4X1C - chains B and C of the 6 polymer chains in the assembly; structure by X-ray diffraction, 1.70 A resolution.

Chain B:
Molecule: 2-hydroxymuconate tautomerase
From: Pseudomonas putida
Notes: EC 5.3.2.6
Reference sequence: Q01468 (4OT1_PSEPU); residues 1-62 here correspond to UniProt positions 2-63 (UniProt number = residue number + 1)
Chain sequence (62 residues; row label = number of the first residue in the row):
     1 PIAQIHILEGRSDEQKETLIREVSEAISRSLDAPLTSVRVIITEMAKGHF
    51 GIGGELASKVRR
Not modelled in the structure: 57-62
Modified residues: Pro1 (1-ethenyl-L-proline; N80)
Residues lining bound ligands: cobalt hexammine(III) (NCO): Arg21, Glu22, Glu25

Chain C:
Molecule: 2-hydroxymuconate tautomerase
From: Pseudomonas putida
Notes: EC 5.3.2.6
Reference sequence: Q01468 (4OT1_PSEPU); residues 1-62 here correspond to UniProt positions 2-63 (UniProt number = residue number + 1)
Chain sequence (62 residues; numbered 1 to 62; the number before each row is that of its first residue):
     1 PIAQIHILEGRSDEQKETLIREVSEAISRSLDAPLTSVRVIITEMAKGHF
    51 GIGGELASKVRR
Not modelled in the structure: 59-62
Curated features (UniProtKB/Swiss-Prot):
  - active site: Pro1 (Proton acceptor)

Interface between chain B and chain C:
Pairs across the interface (30):
  Pro1(B) - His6(C)
  Ile2(B) - Gln4(C)
  Ile2(B) - Ile5(C)
  Ile2(B) - His6(C)  hydrogen bond (backbone-backbone)
  Ala3(B) - Gln4(C)
  Gln4(B) - Ile2(C)
  Gln4(B) - Ala3(C)
  Gln4(B) - Gln4(C)  hydrogen bond (backbone-backbone)
  Ile5(B) - Ile2(C)
  His6(B) - Pro1(C)
  His6(B) - Ile2(C)  hydrogen bond (backbone-backbone)
  Ile7(B) - Leu31(C)  hydrophobic
  Thr18(B) - Ser30(C)
  Leu19(B) - Ile27(C)  hydrophobic
  Leu19(B) - Ser30(C)
  Glu22(B) - Ala26(C)
  Glu22(B) - Arg29(C)  salt bridge
  Glu22(B) - Ser30(C)
  Val23(B) - Ala26(C)
  Val23(B) - Ile27(C)  hydrophobic
  Ala26(B) - Glu22(C)
  Ile27(B) - Leu19(C)  hydrophobic
  Ile27(B) - Val23(C)  hydrophobic
  Arg29(B) - Glu22(C)  salt bridge
  Ser30(B) - Thr18(C)
  Ser30(B) - Leu19(C)
  Ser30(B) - Glu22(C)
  Leu31(B) - Ile7(C)  hydrophobic
  Leu31(B) - Leu19(C)  hydrophobic
  Phe50(B) - Ile2(C)  hydrophobic
Also at the interface, not in a pair above, chain B (19 interface residues in all): Arg11, Gln15
Also at the interface, not in a pair above, chain C (21 interface residues in all): Arg11, Gln15, Asp32, Met45, Phe50

Summary:
Chain B and chain C form an interface of 19 and 21 residues respectively, with 3 hydrogen bonds and 2 salt
bridges. Among the polar pairs are Glu22(B)-Arg29(C), Arg29(B)-Glu22(C) and Ile2(B)-His6(C). Bound to chain B:
cobalt hexammine(III).
Chain B is 2-hydroxymuconate tautomerase and chain C is 2-hydroxymuconate tautomerase, both from Pseudomonas
putida; the structure, Crystal structure of 4-OT from Pseudomonas putida mt-2 with an enamine adduct on the
N-terminal proline ..., was determined by X-ray diffraction together with 4X19 from the same study.
